PDB entry 2I4B | X-ray diffraction, 1.35 A resolution | chain A

# Chain A
Protein: Bicarbonate transporter
From: Synechocystis sp
Notes: fragment: solute-binding domain
Reference sequence: Q55460 (Q55460_SYNY3); residues 27-452 here = UniProt positions 27-452
Chain sequence (429 residues; each row starts with the number of its first residue):
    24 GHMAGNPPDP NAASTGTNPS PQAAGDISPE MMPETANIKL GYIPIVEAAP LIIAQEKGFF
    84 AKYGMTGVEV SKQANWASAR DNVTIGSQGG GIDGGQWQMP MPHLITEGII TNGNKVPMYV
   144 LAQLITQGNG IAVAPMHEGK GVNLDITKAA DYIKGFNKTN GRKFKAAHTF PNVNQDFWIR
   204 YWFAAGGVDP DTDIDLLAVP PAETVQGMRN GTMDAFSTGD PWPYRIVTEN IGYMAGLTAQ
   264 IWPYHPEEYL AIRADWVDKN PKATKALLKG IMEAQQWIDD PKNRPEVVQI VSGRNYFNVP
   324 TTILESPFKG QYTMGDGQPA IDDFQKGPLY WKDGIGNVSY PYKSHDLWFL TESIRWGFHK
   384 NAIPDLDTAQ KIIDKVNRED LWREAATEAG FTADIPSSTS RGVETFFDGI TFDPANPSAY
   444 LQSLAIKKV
Disordered / not traced: 24-51
Sequence notes: cloning artifact (24-26)
Metal / ion sites: Ca2+: Glu70, Asn152, Gln198, Glu270, Glu271 (together with bicarbonate ion)
Small-molecule neighbours: bicarbonate ion (BCT): Ile68, Glu70, Trp99, Gln121, Asn152, Thr192, Gln198, Glu271

# Summary
Chain A binds bicarbonate ion. The Ca2+ site is built by Glu70, Asn152, Gln198, Glu270 and Glu271.
Chain A is Bicarbonate transporter (Synechocystis sp); the structure, Crystal structure of Bicarbonate
Transport Protein CmpA from Synechocystis sp. PCC 6803 in complex with bicarbonate ..., was determined by
X-ray diffraction together with 2I48, 2I49 and 2I4C from the same study.
